Entry 5D7L (X-ray diffraction, 3.40 A resolution); this record covers chains A and B.

Chain A:
Molecule: Major histocompatibility complex class I-related gene protein
Source organism: Homo sapiens
Notes: fragment: Extracellular domain residues 23-292
Reference sequence: Q95460 (HMR1_HUMAN); residues 1-270 here correspond to UniProt positions 23-292 (UniProt number = residue number + 22)
Chain sequence (271 residues; numbered 0 to 270; the number before each row is that of its first residue; numbering starts at 0):
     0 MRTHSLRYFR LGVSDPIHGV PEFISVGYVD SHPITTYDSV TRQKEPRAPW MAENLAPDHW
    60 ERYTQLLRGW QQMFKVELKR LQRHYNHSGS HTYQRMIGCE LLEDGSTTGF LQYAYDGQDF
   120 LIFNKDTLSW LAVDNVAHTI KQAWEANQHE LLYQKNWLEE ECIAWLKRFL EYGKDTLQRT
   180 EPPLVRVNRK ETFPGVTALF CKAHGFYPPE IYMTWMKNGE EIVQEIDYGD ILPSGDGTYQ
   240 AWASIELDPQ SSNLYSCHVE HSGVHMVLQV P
Unresolved in the structure: 0, 247-253, 270
Cystine bridges: C200-C256
Glycans and other covalent adducts: compound 2LJ linked to K43
Differences from the reference sequence: initiating methionine (0); conflict S261 (Cys283 in Q95460)
Small-molecule neighbours: 2LJ (1-deoxy-1-({2,6-dioxo-5-[(E)-propylideneamino]-1,2,3,6-tetrahydropyrimidin-4-yl}amino)-D-ribitol): Y7, R9, S24, H58, Y62, L66, W69, R94, I96, Y152, Q153, W156
UniProt features mapped onto this chain:
  - binding site (5-(2-oxoethylideneamino)-6-(D-ribitylamino)uracil): R9, S24, K43, R94, Y152, Q153
  - binding site (5-(2-oxopropylideneamino)-6-(D-ribitylamino)uracil): R9, S24, K43, R94, Y152, Q153
  - binding site (7-hydroxy-6-methyl-8-(1-D-ribityl)lumazine): R9, S24, K43, R94, Y152, Q153
  - binding site (8-(9H-purin-6-yl)-2-oxa-8-azabicyclo[3.3.1]nona-3,6-diene-4,6-dicarbaldehyde): R9, K43, H58, R94
  - binding site (2-amino-4-oxopteridine-6-carbaldehyde): K43
  - binding site (pyridoxal): K43
  - glycosylation: N85 (N-linked (GlcNAc...) asparagine)

Chain B:
Molecule: Beta-2-microglobulin
Source organism: Homo sapiens
Reference sequence: P61769 (B2MG_HUMAN); residues 1-99 here correspond to UniProt positions 21-119 (UniProt number = residue number + 20)
Chain sequence (100 residues; row label = number of the first residue in the row; numbering starts at 0):
     0 MIQRTPKIQV YSRHPAENGK SNFLNCYVSG FHPSDIEVDL LKNGERIEKV EHSDLSFSKD
    60 WSFYLLYYTE FTPTEKDEYA CRVNHVTLSQ PKIVKWDRDM
Unresolved in the structure: 98-99
Differences from the reference sequence: initiating methionine (0)
UniProt features mapped onto this chain:
  - modified residue: Q2 (Pyrrolidone carboxylic acid)
  - glycosylation: I1 (N-linked (Glc) (glycation) isoleucine), K19 (N-linked (Glc) (glycation) lysine), K41 (N-linked (Glc) (glycation) lysine), K48 (N-linked (Glc) (glycation) lysine), K58 (N-linked (Glc) (glycation) lysine), K91 (N-linked (Glc) (glycation) lysine), K94 (N-linked (Glc) (glycation) lysine)

Interface between chain A and chain B:
Pairs across the interface - 43 pairs, chain A then chain B:
  F8(A) - F56(B)  hydrophobic
  F8(A) - S57(B)
  L10(A) - F56(B)  hydrophobic
  V25(A) - F56(B)  hydrophobic
  Y27(A) - L54(B)  hydrogen bond (side chain-backbone)
  Y27(A) - S55(B)
  Y27(A) - F56(B)
  R46(A) - D53(B)  salt bridge
  H90(A) - M0(B)
  T91(A) - H31(B)  hydrogen bond
  Q93(A) - H31(B)  hydrogen bond
  Q93(A) - F56(B)
  Q93(A) - W60(B)  hydrogen bond (side chain-backbone)
  Q93(A) - F62(B)
  Q111(A) - W60(B)
  A113(A) - W60(B)  hydrophobic
  D115(A) - I1(B)
  D115(A) - H31(B)
  G116(A) - H31(B)  hydrogen bond (backbone-side chain)
  Q117(A) - I1(B)
  D118(A) - W60(B)  hydrogen bond
  L183(A) - P14(B)  hydrophobic
  R185(A) - P14(B)
  R185(A) - E16(B)  salt bridge
  K189(A) - D96(B)  hydrogen bond (side chain-backbone)
  H203(A) - S11(B)
  H203(A) - R12(B)  hydrogen bond (side chain-backbone)
  D229(A) - K6(B)  salt bridge
  D229(A) - Q8(B)
  L231(A) - Q8(B)
  L231(A) - Y10(B)
  L231(A) - Y26(B)  hydrophobic
  P232(A) - Y10(B)  hydrogen bond (backbone-side chain)
  P232(A) - Y26(B)  hydrophobic
  P232(A) - L65(B)  hydrophobic
  S233(A) - R12(B)  hydrogen bond (backbone-side chain)
  S233(A) - N24(B)  hydrogen bond (backbone-side chain)
  G234(A) - R12(B)
  D235(A) - R12(B)  salt bridge
  Q239(A) - Y10(B)
  Q239(A) - S11(B)  hydrogen bond (side chain-backbone)
  W241(A) - Q8(B)
  W241(A) - Y10(B)  hydrophobic
Also at the interface, not in a pair above, chain A (35 interface residues in all): V12, P15, H17, V19, H86, R94, M95, Y112, K201
Also at the interface, not in a pair above, chain B (26 interface residues in all): A15, P32, S33, D34, R97

Overview:
The interface between chain A and chain B involves 35 residues on one side and 26 on the other, with 12
hydrogen bonds and 4 salt bridges. Polar pairs include R46(A)-D53(B), R185(A)-E16(B) and D229(A)-K6(B).
Compound 2LJ is covalently linked to K43(A).
Chain A is Major histocompatibility complex class I-related gene protein and chain B is Beta-2-microglobulin,
both from Homo sapiens; the structure, Structure of human MR1-5-OP-RU in complex with human MAV36 TCR, was
determined by X-ray diffraction together with 5D5M, 5D7I, 5D7J and 5D7K from the same study.
